Entry 8FVR (electron microscopy, 2.42 A resolution); this record covers chains F and B of the 8 polymer chains in the assembly.

[Chain F]
Name: DNA-directed RNA polymerase subunit beta
From: Escherichia coli K-12
Notes: EC 2.7.7.6
UniProt: P0A8V2 (RPOB_ECOLI); residue numbers follow UniProt; this construct covers 1-1342
Sequence (1342 residues; numbered 1 to 1342; the number before each row is that of its first residue):
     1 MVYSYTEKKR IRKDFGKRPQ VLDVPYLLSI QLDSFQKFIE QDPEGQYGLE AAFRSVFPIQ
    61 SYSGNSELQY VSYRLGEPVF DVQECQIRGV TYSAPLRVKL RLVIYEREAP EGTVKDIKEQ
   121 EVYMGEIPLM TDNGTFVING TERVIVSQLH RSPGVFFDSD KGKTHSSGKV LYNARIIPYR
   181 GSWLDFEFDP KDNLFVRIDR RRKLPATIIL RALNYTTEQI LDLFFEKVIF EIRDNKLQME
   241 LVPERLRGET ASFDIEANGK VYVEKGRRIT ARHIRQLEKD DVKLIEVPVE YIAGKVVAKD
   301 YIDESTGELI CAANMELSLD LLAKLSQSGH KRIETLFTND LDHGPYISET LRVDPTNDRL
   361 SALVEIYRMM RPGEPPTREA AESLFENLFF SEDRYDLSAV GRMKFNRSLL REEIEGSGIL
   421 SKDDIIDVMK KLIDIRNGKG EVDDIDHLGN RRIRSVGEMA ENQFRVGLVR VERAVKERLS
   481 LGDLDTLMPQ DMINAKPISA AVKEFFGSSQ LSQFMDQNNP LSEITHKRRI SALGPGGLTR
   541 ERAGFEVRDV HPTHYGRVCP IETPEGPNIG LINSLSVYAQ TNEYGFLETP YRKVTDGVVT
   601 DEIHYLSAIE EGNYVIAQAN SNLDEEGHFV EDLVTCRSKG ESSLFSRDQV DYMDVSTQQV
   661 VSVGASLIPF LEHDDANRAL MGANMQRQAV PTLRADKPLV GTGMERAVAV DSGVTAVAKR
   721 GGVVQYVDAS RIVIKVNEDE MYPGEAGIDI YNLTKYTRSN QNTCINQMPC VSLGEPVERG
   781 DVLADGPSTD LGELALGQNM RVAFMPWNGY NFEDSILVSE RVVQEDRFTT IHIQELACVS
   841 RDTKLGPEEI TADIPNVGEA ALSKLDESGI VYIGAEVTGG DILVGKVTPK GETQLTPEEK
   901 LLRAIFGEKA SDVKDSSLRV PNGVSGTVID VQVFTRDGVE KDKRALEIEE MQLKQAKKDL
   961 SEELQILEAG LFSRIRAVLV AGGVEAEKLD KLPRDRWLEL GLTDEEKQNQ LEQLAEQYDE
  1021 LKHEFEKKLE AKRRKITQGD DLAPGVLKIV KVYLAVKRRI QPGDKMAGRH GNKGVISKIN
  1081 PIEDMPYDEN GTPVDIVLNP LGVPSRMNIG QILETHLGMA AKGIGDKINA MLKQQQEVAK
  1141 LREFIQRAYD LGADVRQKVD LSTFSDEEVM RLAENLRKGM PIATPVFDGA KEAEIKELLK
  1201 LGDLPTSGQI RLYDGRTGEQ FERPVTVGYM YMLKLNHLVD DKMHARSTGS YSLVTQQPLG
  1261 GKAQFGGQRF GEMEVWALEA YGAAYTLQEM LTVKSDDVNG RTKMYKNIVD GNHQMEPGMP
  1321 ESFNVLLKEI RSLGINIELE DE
Disordered / not traced: 1, 891-912
Swiss-Prot annotation at these positions:
  - modified residue (N6-acetyllysine): Lys-1022, Lys-1200
  - mutagenesis: Ile-561 (I561S: Resistant to antibiotics salinamide A and B), Ile-569 (I569S: Resistant to antibiotics salinamide A and B), Ala-665 (A665E: Resistant to antibiotics salinamide A and B), Asp-675 (D675A/G: Resistant to antibiotics salinamide A and B), Asn-677 (N677H/K: Resistant to antibiotics salinamide A and B), Leu-680 (L680M: Resistant to antibiotics salinamide A and B), Glu-813 (E813K: Disrupts the enzyme's active center)

[Chain B]
Molecule: 53-nt DNA strand
Sequence (53 nucleotides; each row starts with the number of its first residue):
     1 GGGTATTCGC CGTGTACCTC TCCTAGCCCA ACCATATGGA TGCTTAAGCA AAG
Disordered / not traced: 25-53

[Chain F / chain B interface]
Residue-residue contacts (17):
  Asn-139(F) / DC22(B)  hydrogen bond to the phosphate
  Thr-141(F) / DT21(B)  sugar contact
  Arg-143(F) / DT21(B)  hydrogen bond to the phosphate
  His-165(F) / DT6(B)  salt bridge to the phosphate
  His-165(F) / DT7(B)  phosphate contact
  Gly-507(F) / DC22(B)  sugar contact
  Ser-508(F) / DC22(B)  sugar contact
  Phe-514(F) / DC20(B)  sugar contact
  Phe-514(F) / DT21(B)  sugar contact
  Arg-542(F) / DT13(B)  base contact
  Gly-1261(F) / DC18(B)  phosphate contact
  Lys-1262(F) / DC18(B)  hydrogen bond to the phosphate
  Gln-1268(F) / DC17(B)  sugar contact
  Arg-1269(F) / DA16(B)  salt bridge to the phosphate
  Arg-1269(F) / DC17(B)  hydrogen bond to the phosphate
  Gly-1271(F) / DA16(B)  phosphate contact
  Met-1273(F) / DT15(B)  sugar contact
Other interface residues (no listed pair), chain F (18 interface residues in all): Ile-138, Ala-1263, Gly-1267, Glu-1274
Other interface residues (no listed pair), chain B (11 interface residues in all): DT19

[In short]
18 residues of chain F and 11 residues of chain B are in contact; the contacts include 4 hydrogen bonds and 2
salt bridges. Polar pairs include Asn-139(F)/DC22(B), Arg-143(F)/DT21(B) and Lys-1262(F)/DC18(B). From
UniProt: 7 mutagenesis sites on chain F.
Chain F is DNA-directed RNA polymerase subunit beta (Escherichia coli K-12) and chain B is a 53-nt DNA strand;
the structure, CryoEM structure of E.coli transcription elongation complex, was determined by electron
microscopy together with 8FVW from the same study.
